Entry 5TYR (X-ray diffraction, 1.80 A resolution); this record covers chains A and B.

[Chain A (and B)]
Protein: Protease
From: Human immunodeficiency virus 1
Notes: chain B of this document is another copy of the same molecule, construct and numbering; everything in this record applies to it too
UniProtKB: C8B467 (C8B467_9HIV1); numbering as in UniProt (aligned over 1-99)
Amino-acid sequence (99 residues; each row starts with the number of its first residue):
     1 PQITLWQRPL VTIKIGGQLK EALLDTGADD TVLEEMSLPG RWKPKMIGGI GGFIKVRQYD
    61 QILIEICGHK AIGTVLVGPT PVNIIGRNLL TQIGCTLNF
Ligand contacts: 7O7 ((3S,3aR,5R,7aS,8S)-hexahydro-4H-3,5-methanofuro[2,3-b]pyran-8-yl {(2S,3R)-4-[{[2-(cyclopropylamino)-1,3-benzothiazol-6-yl]sulfonyl}(2-methylpropyl)amino]-3-hydroxy-1-phenylbutan-2-yl}carbamate): Arg-8, Leu-23, Asp-25, Gly-27, Ala-28, Asp-29, Asp-30, Val-32, Ile-47, Gly-48, Gly-49, Ile-50, Pro-81, Val-82, Ile-84

[Chain A / chain B interface]
Contacting residue pairs - 100 pairs, chain A then chain B:
  Pro-1(A) with Leu-97(B); Asn-98(B); Phe-99(B), hydrogen bond (backbone-backbone)
  Gln-2(A) with Thr-96(B), hydrogen bond; Leu-97(B); Asn-98(B)
  Ile-3(A) with Thr-96(B); Leu-97(B), hydrogen bond (backbone-backbone); Phe-99(B), hydrophobic
  Thr-4(A) with Thr-96(B)
  Leu-5(A) with Thr-26(B); Arg-87(B), hydrogen bond (backbone-side chain); Leu-90(B), hydrophobic; Thr-91(B); Cys-95(B)
  Trp-6(A) with Arg-87(B), hydrogen bond (backbone-side chain); Thr-91(B)
  Gln-7(A) with Arg-87(B)
  Arg-8(A) with Asp-29(B), salt bridge; Arg-87(B)
  Pro-9(A) with Thr-26(B); Arg-87(B); Leu-97(B), hydrophobic
  Leu-23(A) with Gly-27(B)
  Leu-24(A) with Thr-26(B), hydrogen bond (backbone-side chain); Leu-97(B), hydrophobic
  Asp-25(A) with Asp-25(B); Thr-26(B); Gly-27(B), hydrogen bond (side chain-backbone)
  Thr-26(A) with Leu-5(B); Pro-9(B); Leu-24(B), hydrogen bond (side chain-backbone); Asp-25(B); Thr-26(B), hydrogen bond (side chain-backbone); Leu-97(B)
  Gly-27(A) with Leu-23(B); Asp-25(B), hydrogen bond (backbone-side chain)
  Asp-29(A) with Arg-8(B), salt bridge
  Gly-49(A) with Ile-50(B); Pro-81(B)
  Ile-50(A) with Gly-49(B); Ile-54(B); Pro-79(B); Thr-80(B); Pro-81(B)
  Gly-51(A) with Gly-51(B); Gly-52(B); Ile-54(B)
  Gly-52(A) with Gly-51(B)
  Ile-54(A) with Ile-50(B); Gly-51(B)
  Cys-67(A) with Phe-99(B), hydrophobic
  His-69(A) with Phe-99(B)
  Thr-80(A) with Ile-50(B)
  Pro-81(A) with Gly-49(B); Ile-50(B)
  Arg-87(A) with Leu-5(B), hydrogen bond (side chain-backbone); Trp-6(B), hydrogen bond (side chain-backbone); Gln-7(B); Arg-8(B); Pro-9(B)
  Leu-90(A) with Leu-5(B), hydrophobic
  Thr-91(A) with Leu-5(B); Trp-6(B)
  Ile-93(A) with Phe-99(B)
  Gly-94(A) with Asn-98(B); Phe-99(B)
  Cys-95(A) with Leu-5(B); Leu-97(B), hydrophobic; Asn-98(B); Phe-99(B), hydrophobic
  Thr-96(A) with Gln-2(B), hydrogen bond; Ile-3(B); Thr-4(B); Thr-96(B); Leu-97(B); Asn-98(B), hydrogen bond (backbone-backbone)
  Leu-97(A) with Pro-1(B); Gln-2(B); Ile-3(B), hydrogen bond (backbone-backbone); Pro-9(B), hydrophobic; Leu-24(B), hydrophobic; Thr-26(B); Cys-95(B), hydrophobic; Thr-96(B); Leu-97(B), hydrophobic
  Asn-98(A) with Pro-1(B); Gln-2(B), hydrogen bond; Gly-94(B); Cys-95(B); Thr-96(B), hydrogen bond (backbone-backbone); Asn-98(B), hydrogen bond
  Phe-99(A) with Pro-1(B), hydrogen bond (backbone-backbone); Ile-3(B), hydrophobic; Leu-24(B), hydrophobic; Cys-67(B), hydrophobic; His-69(B); Ile-93(B); Gly-94(B); Cys-95(B), hydrophobic
Interface residues without a listed pair, chain A (40 interface residues in all): Val-32, Ile-47, Gly-48, Phe-53, Pro-79, Ile-84
Interface residues without a listed pair, chain B (40 interface residues in all): Val-32, Ile-47, Gly-48, Phe-53, Ile-84

[Overview]
The chain A/chain B interface involves 40 residues from each chain; the contacts include 19 hydrogen bonds and
2 salt bridges. Polar pairs include Arg-8(A)/Asp-29(B), Gln-2(A)/Thr-96(B) and Leu-5(A)/Arg-87(B). Ligands of
chain A: compound 7O7.
Chain A and chain B are both Protease (Human immunodeficiency virus 1); the structure, X-ray crystal structure
of wild type HIV-1 protease in complex with GRL-121, was determined by X-ray diffraction together with 5TYS
from the same study.
